PDB entry 8DW8 | X-ray diffraction, 2.58 A resolution | chains A and B of the 3 polymer chains in the assembly

# Chain A
Name: reverse transcriptase
From: Moloney murine leukemia virus
Notes: fragment: N-terminal fragment
UniProt: Q8UN00 (Q8UN00_MLVMO); residues 24-278 here correspond to UniProt positions 683-937 (UniProt number = residue number + 659)
Amino-acid sequence (266 residues; row label = number of the first residue in the row):
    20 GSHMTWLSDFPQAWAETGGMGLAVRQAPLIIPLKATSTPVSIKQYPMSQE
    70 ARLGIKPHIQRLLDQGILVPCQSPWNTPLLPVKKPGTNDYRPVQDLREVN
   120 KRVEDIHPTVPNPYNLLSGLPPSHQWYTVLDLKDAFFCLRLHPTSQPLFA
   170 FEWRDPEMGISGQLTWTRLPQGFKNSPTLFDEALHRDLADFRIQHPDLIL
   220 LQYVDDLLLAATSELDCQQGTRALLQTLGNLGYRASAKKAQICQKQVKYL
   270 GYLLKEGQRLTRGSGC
Unresolved in the structure: 20-23, 103-105, 279-285
Sequence notes: expression tag (20-23, 279-285); conflict Asn249 (Asp908 in Q8UN00)

# Chain B
Molecule: 8-nt DNA strand
Sequence (8 nucleotides; each row starts with the number of its first residue):
     1 ATTAGTTA
Unresolved in the structure: 8

# How chain A and chain B interact
Contacting residue pairs - 6 pairs, chain A then chain B:
  Tyr64(A) with DA1(B), sugar contact; DT2(B), sugar contact
  Leu99(A) with DA1(B), base contact
  Arg116(A) with DT2(B), hydrogen bond to the base; DT3(B), hydrogen bond to the sugar
  Lys120(A) with DA4(B), salt bridge to the phosphate
Interface residues without a listed pair, chain A (5 interface residues in all): Asp114

# In short
5 residues of chain A face 4 of chain B across their interface, with 2 hydrogen bonds and 1 salt bridge. Polar
contacts include Arg116(A)-DT2(B), Arg116(A)-DT3(B) and Lys120(A)-DA4(B).
Here chain A is reverse transcriptase (Moloney murine leukemia virus) and chain B is an 8-nt DNA strand. Entry
8DW8 (Host-guest structure of BLMA2 partially bound to 5'-ATTAGTTATAACTAAT-3') was determined by X-ray
diffraction, deposited together with 8DW1 and 8DWM.
